8WOD - chains S and T of the 13 polymer chains in the assembly; structure by electron microscopy, 3.67 A resolution.

== Chain S (and T) ==
Protein: SIR2-like domain-containing protein
From: Paenibacillus sp. 453mf
Notes: chain T of this document is another copy of the same molecule, construct and numbering; everything in this record applies to it too
Reference sequence: A0A1I6T0R8 (A0A1I6T0R8_9BACL); numbering as in UniProt (aligned over 1-381)
Chain sequence (381 residues; each row starts with the number of its first residue):
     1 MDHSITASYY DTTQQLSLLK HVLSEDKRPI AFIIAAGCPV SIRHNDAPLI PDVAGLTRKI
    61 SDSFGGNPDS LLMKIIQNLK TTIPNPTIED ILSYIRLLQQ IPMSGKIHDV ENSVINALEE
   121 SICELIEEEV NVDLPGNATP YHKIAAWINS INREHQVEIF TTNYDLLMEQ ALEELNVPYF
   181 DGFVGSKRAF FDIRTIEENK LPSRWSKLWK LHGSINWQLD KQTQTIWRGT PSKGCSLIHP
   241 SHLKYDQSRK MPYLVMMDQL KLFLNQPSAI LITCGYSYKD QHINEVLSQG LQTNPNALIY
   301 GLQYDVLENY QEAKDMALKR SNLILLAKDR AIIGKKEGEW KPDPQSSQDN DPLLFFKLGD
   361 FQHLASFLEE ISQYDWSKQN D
Unresolved in the structure: 1-10, 64-71, 342-356, 374-381 (chain T: 1-7, 65-67, 246-250, 343-353, 374-381)

== How chain S and chain T interact ==
Residue-residue contacts (8; chain S residue first):
  Ile101(S) with Leu97(T), hydrophobic; Leu98(T), hydrophobic
  Lys106(S) with Lys106(T); Ile107(T)
  Tyr245(S) with His282(T), hydrogen bond (backbone-side chain); Glu285(T)
  Asp246(S) with Glu285(T)
  Lys261(S) with Glu197(T), salt bridge
Other interface residues (no listed pair), chain S (11 interface residues in all): Tyr94, Leu97, Pro102, Ile107, Gln247, Thr293
Other interface residues (no listed pair), chain T (12 interface residues in all): Asn78, Ile101, Pro102, Met103, Arg194

== In short ==
Chain S and chain T form an interface of 11 and 12 residues respectively; the contacts include 1 hydrogen bond
and 1 salt bridge. Polar contacts include Lys261(S)-Glu197(T) and Tyr245(S)-His282(T).
Both chains are SIR2-like domain-containing protein (Paenibacillus sp. 453mf). Entry 8WOD (Cryo-EM structure
of SIR2/HerA complex) was determined by electron microscopy.
